7ZHJ - chains I and F of the 33 polymer chains in the assembly; structure by electron microscopy, 3.53 A resolution.

[Chain I]
Name: Minor tail protein
Organism: Escherichia phage T5
UniProtKB: Q6QGE3 (TAIL1_BPT5); numbering as in UniProt (aligned over 1-298)
Amino-acid sequence (298 residues; row label = number of the first residue in the row):
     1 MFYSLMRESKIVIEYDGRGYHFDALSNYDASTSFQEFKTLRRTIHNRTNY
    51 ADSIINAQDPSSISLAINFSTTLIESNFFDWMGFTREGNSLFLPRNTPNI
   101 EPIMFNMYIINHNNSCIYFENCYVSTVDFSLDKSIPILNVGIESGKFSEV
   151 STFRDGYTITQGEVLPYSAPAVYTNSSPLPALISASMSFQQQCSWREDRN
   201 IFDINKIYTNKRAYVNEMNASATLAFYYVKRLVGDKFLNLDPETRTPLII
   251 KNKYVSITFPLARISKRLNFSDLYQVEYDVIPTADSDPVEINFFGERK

[Chain F]
Name: Tail tube protein
Organism: Escherichia phage T5
UniProtKB: Q6QGE2 (TUBE_BPT5); residue numbers follow UniProt; this construct covers 1-464
Amino-acid sequence (464 residues; numbered 1 to 464; the number before each row is that of its first residue):
     1 MSLQLLRNTRIFVSTVKTGHNKTNTQEILVQDDISWGQDSNSTDITVNEA
    51 GPRPTRGSKRFNDSLNAAEWSFSTYILPYKDKNTSKQIVPDYMLWHALSS
   101 GRAINLEGTTGAHNNATNFMVNFKDNSYHELAMLHIYILTDKTWSYIDSC
   151 QINQAEVNVDIEDIGRVTWSGNGNQLIPLDEQPFDPDQIGIDDETYMTIQ
   201 GSYIKNKLTILKIKDMDTNKSYDIPITGGTFTINNNITYLTPNVMSRVTI
   251 PIGSFTGAFELTGSLTAYLNDKSLGSMELYKDLIKTLKVVNRFEIALVLG
   301 GEYDDERPAAILVAKQAHVNIPTIETDDVLGTSVEFKAIPSDLDAGDEGY
   351 LGFSSKYTRTTINNLIVNGDGATDAVTAITVKSAGNVTTLNRSATLQMSV
   401 EVTPSSARNKEVTWAITAGDAATINATGLLRADASKTGAVTVEATAKDGS
   451 GVKGTKVITVTAGG

[Interface between chain I and chain F]
Contacting residue pairs (34):
  Tyr-3(I) with Val-47(F), hydrophobic; Glu-49(F), hydrogen bond; Thr-55(F), hydrogen bond
  Leu-5(I) with Ile-45(F), hydrophobic; Phe-61(F), hydrophobic
  Met-6(I) with Met-245(F)
  Arg-7(I) with Phe-61(F); Asn-62(F); Asp-63(F); Met-245(F), hydrogen bond (side chain-backbone)
  Glu-8(I) with Lys-59(F); Phe-61(F)
  Asp-23(I) with Ser-246(F), hydrogen bond; Arg-247(F), salt bridge
  Ala-24(I) with Val-244(F), hydrophobic; Arg-247(F)
  Leu-25(I) with Met-245(F), hydrogen bond (backbone-backbone)
  Ser-26(I) with Asn-243(F), hydrogen bond (side chain-backbone); Met-245(F)
  Asn-68(I) with Pro-242(F); Asn-243(F), hydrogen bond (side chain-backbone)
  Lys-133(I) with Leu-240(F); Phe-255(F)
  Ile-135(I) with Leu-240(F), hydrophobic; Thr-241(F); Pro-242(F); Ile-252(F), hydrophobic
  Gly-162(I) with Arg-247(F), hydrogen bond (backbone-side chain)
  Val-164(I) with Pro-242(F), hydrophobic; Ile-252(F), hydrophobic
  Leu-165(I) with Ile-252(F)
  Pro-166(I) with Ile-252(F), hydrophobic
  Tyr-167(I) with Leu-240(F), hydrophobic; Ile-252(F)
Also at the interface, not in a pair above, chain I (23 interface residues in all): Ser-9, Asn-27, Ser-134, Gln-161, Glu-163, Ala-169
Also at the interface, not in a pair above, chain F (21 interface residues in all): Thr-43, His-129, Ser-254

[In short]
The interface between chain I and chain F involves 23 residues on one side and 21 on the other, with 8
hydrogen bonds and 1 salt bridge. Among the polar pairs are Asp-23(I)/Arg-247(F), Tyr-3(I)/Glu-49(F) and
Tyr-3(I)/Thr-55(F).
Chain I is Minor tail protein and chain F is Tail tube protein, both from Escherichia phage T5; the structure,
Tail tip of siphophage T5 : tip proteins, was determined by electron microscopy together with 7QG9, 7ZN2,
7ZN4, 7ZQB and 7ZQP from the same study.
